PDB entry 3QIY | X-ray diffraction, 2.30 A resolution | chain A

== Chain A ==
Name: Botulinum neurotoxin type A
From: Clostridium botulinum
Notes: EC 3.4.24.69; fragment: light chain
UniProtKB: A5HZZ9 (BXA1_CLOBH); residues 3-424 here = UniProt positions 3-424
Chain sequence (430 residues; each row starts with the number of its first residue):
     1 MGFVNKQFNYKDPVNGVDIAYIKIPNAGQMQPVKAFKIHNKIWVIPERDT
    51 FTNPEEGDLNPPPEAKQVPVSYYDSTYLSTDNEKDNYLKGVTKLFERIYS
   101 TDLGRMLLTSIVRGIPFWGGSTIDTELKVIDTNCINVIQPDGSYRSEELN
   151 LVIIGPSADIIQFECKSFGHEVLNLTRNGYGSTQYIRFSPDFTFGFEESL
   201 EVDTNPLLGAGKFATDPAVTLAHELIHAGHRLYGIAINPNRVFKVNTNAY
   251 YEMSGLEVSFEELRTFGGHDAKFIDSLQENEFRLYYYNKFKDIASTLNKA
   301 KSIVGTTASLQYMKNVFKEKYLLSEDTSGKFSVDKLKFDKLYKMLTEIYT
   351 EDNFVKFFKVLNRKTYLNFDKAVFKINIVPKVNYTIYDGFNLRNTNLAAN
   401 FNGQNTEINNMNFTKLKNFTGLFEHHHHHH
Unresolved in the structure: 1, 63-64, 199-210, 244-256, 325-326, 422-430
Construct notes: expression tag (1-2, 425-430)
Bound ions: Zn2+: His223, His227, Glu262 (together with QI1)
Ligand contacts: QI1 (4-[bis(4-chlorobenzyl)amino]-N-hydroxybutanamide): Val68, Pro69, Gln162, Phe163, Glu164, Phe194, Gly195, Phe196, Thr215, His223, Glu224, His227, Glu262, Arg363, Tyr366, Leu367, Asn368, Phe369

== In short ==
Bound to chain A: compound QI1. The Zn2+ site is built by His223, His227 and Glu262.
Chain A is Botulinum neurotoxin type A (Clostridium botulinum); the structure, Crystal Structure of BoNT/A LC
complexed with Hydroxamate-based Inhibitor PT-1, was determined by X-ray diffraction (same publication as
3QIX, 3QIZ and 3QJ0).
